PDB entry 3SO6 | X-ray diffraction, 1.37 A resolution | chains A and Q

[Chain A]
Molecule: LDL receptor adaptor protein
Source organism: Rattus norvegicus
Reference sequence: D3ZAR1 (D3ZAR1_RAT); numbering as in UniProt (aligned over 43-174)
Sequence (137 residues; each row starts with the number of its first residue):
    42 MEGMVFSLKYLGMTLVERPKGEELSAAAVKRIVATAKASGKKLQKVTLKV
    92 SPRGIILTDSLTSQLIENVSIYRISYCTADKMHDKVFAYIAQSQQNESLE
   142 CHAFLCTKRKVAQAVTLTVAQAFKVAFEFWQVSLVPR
Construct notes: expression tag (42, 175-178)
Curated features (UniProtKB/Swiss-Prot):
  - mutagenesis: Thr55 (T55M: 10-fold reduced affinity for LDLR)
From the paper describing this entry:
  - mutagenesis - T55M (KD 38 uM): decreased binding to Low-density lipoprotein receptor (chain Q)
  - mutagenesis - T55M: decreased stability
  - allosteric site: Thr55 (proposed by the authors, not directly observed)
  - contacts within the chain: Thr55-Arg72 (hydrogen bond), Leu56-Arg72 (backbone contact)

[Chain Q]
Molecule: Low-density lipoprotein receptor
Reference sequence: P01130 (LDLR_HUMAN); residues 838-851 here correspond to UniProt positions 819-832 (UniProt number = residue number - 19)
Sequence (14 residues; each row starts with the number of its first residue):
   838 NSINFDNPVYQKTT
Disordered / not traced: 838
Curated features (UniProtKB/Swiss-Prot):
  - motif: Phe842 to Tyr847 (NPXY motif)

[How chain A and chain Q interact]
Pairs across the interface - 43 pairs, chain A then chain Q:
  Pro60(A) with Tyr847(Q), hydrophobic
  Lys61(A) with Asp843(Q); Asn844(Q), hydrogen bond (side chain-backbone); Tyr847(Q)
  Glu63(A) with Ser839(Q), hydrogen bond; Asn841(Q)
  Ile112(A) with Asn844(Q), hydrogen bond (backbone-side chain)
  Tyr113(A) with Val846(Q); Tyr847(Q); Gln848(Q), hydrogen bond (backbone-backbone); Thr850(Q)
  Arg114(A) with Tyr847(Q)
  Ile115(A) with Asn844(Q), hydrogen bond (backbone-side chain); Tyr847(Q)
  Ser116(A) with Asp843(Q); Asn844(Q), hydrogen bond (backbone-backbone); Tyr847(Q)
  Tyr117(A) with Asn841(Q); Phe842(Q); Asp843(Q)
  Cys118(A) with Asn841(Q); Phe842(Q), hydrogen bond (backbone-backbone)
  Thr119(A) with Ile840(Q); Asn841(Q), hydrogen bond
  Ala120(A) with Ser839(Q); Ile840(Q), hydrogen bond (backbone-backbone); Asn841(Q)
  Lys122(A) with Ser839(Q)
  Gln133(A) with Tyr847(Q); Gln848(Q), hydrogen bond
  Leu140(A) with Tyr847(Q)
  Gln154(A) with Ile840(Q)
  Thr157(A) with Ile840(Q); Phe842(Q)
  Leu158(A) with Phe842(Q), hydrophobic
  Ala161(A) with Phe842(Q), hydrophobic
  Phe164(A) with Phe842(Q); Asp843(Q); Asn844(Q); Pro845(Q)
  Phe168(A) with Pro845(Q), hydrophobic
  Trp171(A) with Val846(Q), hydrophobic; Lys849(Q), hydrogen bond (side chain-backbone)
Other interface residues (no listed pair), chain A (24 interface residues in all): Asp121, Ala167
Interface features reported in the paper:
  - interface residues, chain A: Gln133(A), Gln154(A), Leu158(A), Phe164(A), Phe168(A), Trp171(A)

[Summary]
24 residues of chain A face 12 of chain Q across their interface, with 11 hydrogen bonds. Among the polar
pairs are Lys61(A)-Asn844(Q), Glu63(A)-Ser839(Q) and Ile112(A)-Asn844(Q). The paper reports that T55M of chain
A reduces binding to Low-density lipoprotein receptor (chain Q); interface residues Gln133(A), Gln154(A) and
Leu158(A) among others.
Here chain A is LDL receptor adaptor protein (Rattus norvegicus) and chain Q is Low-density lipoprotein
receptor. Entry 3SO6 (Crystal structure of the LDL receptor tail in complex with autosomal recessive
hypercholesterolemia PTB domain) was determined by X-ray diffraction.
